PDB entry 8SWV | electron microscopy, 3.37 A resolution | chains A and L of the 8 polymer chains in the assembly

[Chain A]
Molecule: Surface protein gp120
Organism: Human immunodeficiency virus 1
Notes: engineered mutation(s): A501C
Sequence (516 residues; numbered -4 to 513 plus 1 insertion-coded residue; 3 numbers in that range are skipped by the numbering (no residue carries them; nothing is unmodelled there); the number before each row is that of its first residue; numbers below 1 keep their minus sign (Met-4 is residue -4)):
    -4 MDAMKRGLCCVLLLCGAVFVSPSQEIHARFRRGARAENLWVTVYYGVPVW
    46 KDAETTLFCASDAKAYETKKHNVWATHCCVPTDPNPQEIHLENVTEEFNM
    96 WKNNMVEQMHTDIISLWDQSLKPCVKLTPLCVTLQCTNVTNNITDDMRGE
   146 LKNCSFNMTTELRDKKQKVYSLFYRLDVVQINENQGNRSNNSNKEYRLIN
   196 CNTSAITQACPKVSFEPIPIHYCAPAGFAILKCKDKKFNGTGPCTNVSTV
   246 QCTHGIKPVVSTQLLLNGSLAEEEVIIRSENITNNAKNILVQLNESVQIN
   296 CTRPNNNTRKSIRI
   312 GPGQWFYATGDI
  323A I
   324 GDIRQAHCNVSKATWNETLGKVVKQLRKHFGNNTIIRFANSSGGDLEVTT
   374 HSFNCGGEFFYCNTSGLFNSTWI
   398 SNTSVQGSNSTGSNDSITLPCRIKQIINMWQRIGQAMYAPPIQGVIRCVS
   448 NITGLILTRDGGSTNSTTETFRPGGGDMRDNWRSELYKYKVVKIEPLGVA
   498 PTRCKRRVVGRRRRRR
Unresolved in the structure: -4 to 31, 58-65, 78-81, 156-159, 177-188, 398-411, 459-461, 505-513
Disulfide bonds: Cys54-Cys73, Cys119-Cys205, Cys126-Cys196, Cys131-Cys149, Cys218-Cys247, Cys228-Cys239, Cys296-Cys331, Cys378-Cys445, Cys385-Cys418
Covalent attachments: N-acetylglucosamine (NAG) linked to Asn88, Asn133, Asn137, Asn148, Asn152, Asn197, Asn234, Asn241, Asn262, Asn276, Asn289, Asn295, Asn301, Asn332, Asn339, Asn355, Asn363, Asn386, Asn448
Reported in the primary citation:
  - mutagenesis - T465N: decreased binding to control group

[Chain L]
Molecule: IF1 Light Chain
Organism: Macaca mulatta
Sequence (105 residues; numbered 2 to 106; the number before each row is that of its first residue; X marks 105 residues of unknown identity (built as UNK)):
     2 XXXXXXXXXXXXXXXXXXXXXXXXXXXXXXXXXXXXXXXXXXXXXXXXXX
    52 XXXXXXXXXXXXXXXXXXXXXXXXXXXXXXXXXXXXXXXXXXXXXXXXXX
   102 XXXXX

[How chain A and chain L interact]
Interface residues of chain A (facing chain L), 7 residues: Arg304, Lys305, Ser306, Arg308, Trp316, Tyr318, Gln440

[Overview]
Chain A and chain L make no direct contact in this assembly. Covalently linked N-acetylglucosamine: at
Asn88(A), Asn133(A), Asn137(A), Asn148(A), Asn152(A) and Asn197(A) and 13 more. The paper reports that T465N
of chain A reduces binding to control group.
Chain A is Surface protein gp120 (Human immunodeficiency virus 1) and chain L is IF1 Light Chain (Macaca
mulatta); the structure, BG505 Boost2 SOSIP.664 in complex with NHP polyclonal antibody IF1, was determined by
electron microscopy, deposited together with 8T2E, 8T2F, 8SWW and 8SWX.
